Entry 4A9X (X-ray diffraction, 1.79 A resolution); this record covers chain A.

Chain A:
Protein: PHOX
From: Pseudomonas fluorescens
Notes: EC 3.1.3.1
UniProtKB: Q3K5N8 (Q3K5N8_PSEPF); residues 1-586 here correspond to UniProt positions 48-633 (UniProt number = residue number + 47)
Chain sequence (592 residues; row label = number of the first residue in the row):
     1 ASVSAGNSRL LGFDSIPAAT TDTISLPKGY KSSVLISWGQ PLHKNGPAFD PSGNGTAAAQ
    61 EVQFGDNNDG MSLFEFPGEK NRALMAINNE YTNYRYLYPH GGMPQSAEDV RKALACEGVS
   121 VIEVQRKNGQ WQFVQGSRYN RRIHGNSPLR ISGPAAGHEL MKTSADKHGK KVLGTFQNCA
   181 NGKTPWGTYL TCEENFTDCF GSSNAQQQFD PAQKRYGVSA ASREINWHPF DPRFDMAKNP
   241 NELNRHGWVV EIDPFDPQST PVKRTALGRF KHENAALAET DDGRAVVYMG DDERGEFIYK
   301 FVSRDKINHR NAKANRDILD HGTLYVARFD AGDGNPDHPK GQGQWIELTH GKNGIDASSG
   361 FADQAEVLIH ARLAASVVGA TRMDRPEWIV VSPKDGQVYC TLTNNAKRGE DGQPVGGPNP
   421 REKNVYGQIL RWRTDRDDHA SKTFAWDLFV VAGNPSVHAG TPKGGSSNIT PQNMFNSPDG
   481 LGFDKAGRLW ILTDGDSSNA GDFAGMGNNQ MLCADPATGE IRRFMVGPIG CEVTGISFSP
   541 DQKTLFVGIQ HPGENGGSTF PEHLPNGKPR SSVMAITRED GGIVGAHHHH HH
Unresolved in the structure: 1-7, 589-592
Sequence notes: expression tag (587-592)
Bound ions: mu-oxo-diiron Fe: Glu90, Cys179, Glu194, Glu273, Asp292, Glu387 (together with AMP-PCP); Ca2+ site 1: Glu273, Glu387, Asp479 (together with mu-oxo-diiron); Ca2+ site 2: Glu387, Asp479, Asp494 (together with AMP-PCP); Ca2+ site 3: Asp494, Glu532 (together with AMP-PCP)
Residues lining bound ligands:
  - AMP-PCP (ACP; phosphomethylphosphonic acid adenylate ester): Glu90, Glu194, Asn195, Arg223, Glu273, Asp292, Arg294, Arg385, Glu387, Asp479, Asp494, Glu532
  - mu-oxo-diiron (FEO): Asp69, Glu90, Cys179, Glu194, Glu273, Asp292, Arg385, Glu387, Asp479
Reported in the primary citation:
  - mutagenesis - R385A: decreased catalytic activity

In short:
Chain A binds AMP-PCP and mu-oxo-diiron. The mu-oxo-diiron Fe site is built by Glu90, Cys179, Glu194, Glu273,
Asp292 and Glu387. Glu273, Glu387 and Asp479 coordinate Ca2+ site 1. From the paper: R385A reduces catalytic
activity.
Chain A is PHOX (Pseudomonas fluorescens); the structure, Pseudomonas fluorescens PhoX in complex with the
substrate analogue AppCp, was determined by X-ray diffraction, deposited together with 4AMF, 4ALF, 4A9V and
3ZWU.
